6ECZ - chain A; structure by X-ray diffraction, 2.21 A resolution.

== Chain A ==
Molecule: Carbonic anhydrase 2
Source organism: Homo sapiens
Notes: EC 4.2.1.1
Reference sequence: P00918 (CAH2_HUMAN); the author numbering skips numbers that UniProt does not, so the offset changes along the chain: 4-125 = UniProt 4-125; 127-261 = UniProt 126-260
Chain sequence (257 residues; each row starts with the number of its first residue; note: 1 number in that range is skipped by the numbering (no residue carries it; nothing is unmodelled there)):
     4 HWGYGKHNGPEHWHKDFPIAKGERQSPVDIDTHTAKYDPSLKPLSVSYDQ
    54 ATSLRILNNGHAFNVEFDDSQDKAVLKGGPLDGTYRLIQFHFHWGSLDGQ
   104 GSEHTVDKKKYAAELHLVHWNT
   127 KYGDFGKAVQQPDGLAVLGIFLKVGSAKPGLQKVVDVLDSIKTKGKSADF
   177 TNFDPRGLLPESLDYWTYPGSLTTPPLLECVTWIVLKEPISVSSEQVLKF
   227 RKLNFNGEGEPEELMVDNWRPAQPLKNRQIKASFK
Bound ions: Zn2+: His94, His96, His119 (together with J4D)
Residues lining bound ligands: J4D (N-[2-hydroxy-3-nitro-5-(nitrosulfonyl)phenyl]-N'-(pentafluorophenyl)urea): Asn62, His64, Ala65, Asn67, Gln92, His94, His96, Glu106, His119, Val121, Phe131, Val135, Val143, Leu198, Thr199, Thr200, Pro201, Pro202, Trp209
UniProt features mapped onto this chain:
  - active site: His64 (Proton donor/acceptor)
  - binding site (Zn(2+)): His94, His96, His119
  - binding site (substrate): Thr199, Thr200
  - site: Tyr7 (Fine-tunes the proton-transfer properties of H-64), Asn62 (Fine-tunes the proton-transfer properties of H-64), Asn67 (Fine-tunes the proton-transfer properties of H-64), Gln92 (Involved in the binding of some activators, including histamine and L-histidine)
  - modified residue (Phosphoserine): Ser166, Ser173
From the paper describing this entry:
  - binding site for J4D: Asn62, Asn67, Gln92, Phe131, Leu198, Thr199
  - specificity-determining residues: Phe131 (proposed by the authors, not directly observed)

== Summary ==
Bound to chain A: compound J4D. The Zn2+ site is built by His94, His96 and His119. Curated annotation
(UniProt) lists active-site residue His64, 3 Zn2+-binding residues and substrate-binding residues Thr199 and
Thr200. From the paper: a binding site for J4D at Asn62, Asn67 and Gln92 among others; the specificity
determinant Phe131.
Chain A is Carbonic anhydrase 2 (Homo sapiens); the structure, Bioreductive
4-hydroxy-3-nitro-5-ureido-benzenesulfonamides selectively target the tumor-associated carbonic anhydrase
isoforms IX and XII and show hypoxia-enhanced cytotoxicity ..., was determined by X-ray diffraction, deposited
together with 6EBE, 6EDA, 6EEA, 6EEH and 6EEO.
